Entry 5VI5 (X-ray diffraction, 3.20 A resolution); this record covers chains Q and C of the 10 polymer chains in the assembly.

== Chain Q ==
Molecule: 4-nt RNA strand
Sequence (4 nucleotides; row label = number of the first residue in the row):
     1 UCGA

== Chain C ==
Name: DNA-directed RNA polymerase subunit beta
Organism: Mycobacterium smegmatis (strain ATCC 700084 / mc(2)155)
Notes: EC 2.7.7.6
Reference sequence: P60281 (RPOB_MYCS2); numbering as in UniProt (aligned over 1-1169)
Chain sequence (1169 residues; row label = number of the first residue in the row):
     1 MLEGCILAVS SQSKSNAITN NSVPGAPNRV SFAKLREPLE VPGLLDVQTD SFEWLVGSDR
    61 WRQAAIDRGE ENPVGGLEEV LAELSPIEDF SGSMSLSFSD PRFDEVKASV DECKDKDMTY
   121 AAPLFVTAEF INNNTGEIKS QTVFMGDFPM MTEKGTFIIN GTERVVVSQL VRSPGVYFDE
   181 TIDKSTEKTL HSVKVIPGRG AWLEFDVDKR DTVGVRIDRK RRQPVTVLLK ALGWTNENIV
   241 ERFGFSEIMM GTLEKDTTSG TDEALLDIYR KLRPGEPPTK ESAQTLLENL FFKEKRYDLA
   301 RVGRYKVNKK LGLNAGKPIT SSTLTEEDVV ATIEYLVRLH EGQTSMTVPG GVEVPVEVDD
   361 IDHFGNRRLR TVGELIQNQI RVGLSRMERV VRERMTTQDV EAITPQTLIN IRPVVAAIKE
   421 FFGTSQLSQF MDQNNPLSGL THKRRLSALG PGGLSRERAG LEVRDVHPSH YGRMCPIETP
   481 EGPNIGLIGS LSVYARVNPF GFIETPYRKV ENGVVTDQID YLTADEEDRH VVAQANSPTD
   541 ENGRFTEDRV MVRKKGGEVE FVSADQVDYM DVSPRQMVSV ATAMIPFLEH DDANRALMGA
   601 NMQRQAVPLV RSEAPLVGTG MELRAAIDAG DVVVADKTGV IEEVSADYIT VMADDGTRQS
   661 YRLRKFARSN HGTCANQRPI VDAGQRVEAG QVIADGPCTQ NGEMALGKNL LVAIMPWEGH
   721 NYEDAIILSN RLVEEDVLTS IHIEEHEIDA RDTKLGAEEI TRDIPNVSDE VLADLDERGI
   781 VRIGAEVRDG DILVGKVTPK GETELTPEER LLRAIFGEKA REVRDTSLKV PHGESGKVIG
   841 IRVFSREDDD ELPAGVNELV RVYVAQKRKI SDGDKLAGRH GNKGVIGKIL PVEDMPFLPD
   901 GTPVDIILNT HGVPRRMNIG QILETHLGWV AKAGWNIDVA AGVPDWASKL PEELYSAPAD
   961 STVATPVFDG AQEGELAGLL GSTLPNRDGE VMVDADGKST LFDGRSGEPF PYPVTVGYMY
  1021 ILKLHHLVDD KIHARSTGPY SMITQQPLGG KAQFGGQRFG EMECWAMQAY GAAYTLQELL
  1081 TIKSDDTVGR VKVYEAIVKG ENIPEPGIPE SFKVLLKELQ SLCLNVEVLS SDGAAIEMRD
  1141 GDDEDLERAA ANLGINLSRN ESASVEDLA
Unresolved in the structure: 1-20, 206-214, 1143-1169
Sequence notes: conflict Asn238 (Gln in P60281)
Curated features (UniProtKB/Swiss-Prot):
  - mutagenesis: Gln429 (Q429K/L: Rifampicin (Rif) resistant), Asp432 (D432V: Rifampicin (Rif) resistant; D432Y: Rifampicin (Rif) resistant; RbpA no longer rescues transcription in the presence of Rif. Decreased affinity for Rif, no change in affinity for RbpA), His442 (H442D/L/P/R/Y: Rifampicin (Rif) resistant), Arg445 (R445L/P: Rifampicin (Rif) resistant), Ser447 (S447L/P/W: Rifampicin (Rif) resistant; RbpA no longer rescues transcription in the presence of Rif, decreased affinity for Rif, no change in affinity for RbpA; tested in the Leu mutation), Leu449 (L449P: Rifampicin (Rif) resistant)

== Interface between chain Q and chain C ==
Residue-residue contacts (14):
  U1(Q) - Arg456(C)  phosphate contact
  U1(Q) - Asn484(C)  phosphate contact
  C2(Q) - Arg445(C)  salt bridge to the phosphate
  C2(Q) - Pro480(C)  phosphate contact
  C2(Q) - Asn484(C)  hydrogen bond to the phosphate
  C2(Q) - Ile488(C)  phosphate contact
  C2(Q) - Gln605(C)  hydrogen bond to the phosphate
  G3(Q) - Glu481(C)  phosphate contact
  G3(Q) - Gln605(C)  hydrogen bond to the phosphate
  G3(Q) - Lys875(C)  hydrogen bond to the phosphate
  G3(Q) - His1026(C)  sugar contact
  A4(Q) - Glu481(C)  phosphate contact
  A4(Q) - Lys875(C)  salt bridge to the phosphate
  A4(Q) - Lys883(C)  salt bridge to the phosphate
Other interface residues (no listed pair), chain C (13 interface residues in all): Gln429, Asn601, Lys1031

== Overview ==
Chain Q and chain C form an interface of 4 and 13 residues respectively; the contacts include 4 hydrogen bonds
and 3 salt bridges. Polar contacts include C2(Q)-Asn484(C), C2(Q)-Gln605(C) and G3(Q)-Gln605(C). From UniProt:
6 mutagenesis sites on chain C.
Chain Q is a 4-nt RNA strand and chain C is DNA-directed RNA polymerase subunit beta (Mycobacterium smegmatis
(strain ATCC 700084 / mc(2)155)); the structure, Structure of Mycobacterium smegmatis transcription initiation
complex with a full transcription bubble, was determined by X-ray diffraction (same publication as 5VI8).
